Entry 6SEG (electron microscopy, 3.10 A resolution); this record covers chains F and I of the 10 polymer chains in the assembly.

# Chain F
Name: Histone H4
Organism: Homo sapiens
Reference sequence: P62805 (H4_HUMAN); residues 0-102 here correspond to UniProt positions 1-103 (UniProt number = residue number + 1)
Chain sequence (103 residues; row label = number of the first residue in the row; numbering starts at 0):
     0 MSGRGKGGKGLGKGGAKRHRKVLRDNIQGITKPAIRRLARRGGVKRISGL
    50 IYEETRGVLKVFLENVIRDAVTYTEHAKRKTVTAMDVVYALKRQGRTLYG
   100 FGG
Not modelled in the structure: 0-24
Curated features (UniProtKB/Swiss-Prot):
  - DNA-binding region: Lys16 to Lys20
  - modified residue: Ser1 (N-acetylserine), Arg3 (Asymmetric dimethylarginine), Lys5 (N6-(2-hydroxyisobutyryl)lysine), Lys8 (N6-(2-hydroxyisobutyryl)lysine), Lys12 (N6-(2-hydroxyisobutyryl)lysine), Lys16 (N6-(2-hydroxyisobutyryl)lysine), Lys20 (N6,N6,N6-trimethyllysine), Lys31 (N6-(2-hydroxyisobutyryl)lysine), Lys44 (N6-(2-hydroxyisobutyryl)lysine), Ser47 (Phosphoserine), Tyr51 (Phosphotyrosine), Lys59 (N6-(2-hydroxyisobutyryl)lysine), Lys77 (N6-(2-hydroxyisobutyryl)lysine), Lys79 (N6-(2-hydroxyisobutyryl)lysine), Thr80 (Phosphothreonine), Tyr88 (Phosphotyrosine), Lys91 (N6-(2-hydroxyisobutyryl)lysine)
  - cross-link (Glycyl lysine isopeptide (Lys-Gly)): Lys12 (interchain with G-Cter in SUMO2), Lys20 (interchain with G-Cter in SUMO2), Lys31 (interchain with G-Cter in SUMO2), Lys59 (interchain with G-Cter in SUMO2), Lys79 (interchain with G-Cter in SUMO2), Lys91 (interchain with G-Cter in SUMO2)

# Chain I
Molecule: 145-nt DNA strand
Organism: synthetic construct
Sequence (145 nucleotides; each row starts with the number of its first residue; numbers below 1 keep their minus sign (DA-72 is residue -72)):
   -72 ATCAGAATCCCGGTGCCGAGGCCGCTCAATTGGTCGTAGACAGCTCTAGC
   -22 ACCGCTTAAACGCACGTACGCGCTGTCCCCCGCGTTTTAACCGCCAAGGG
    28 GATTACTCCCTAGTCTCCAGGCACGTGTCAGATATATACATCGAT

# Chain F / chain I interface
Contacting residue pairs (13):
  Arg35(F) with DG9(I), salt bridge to the phosphate
  Arg39(F) with DC8(I), salt bridge to the phosphate
  Arg45(F) with DC7(I), hydrogen bond to the sugar; DC8(I), phosphate contact
  Ile46(F) with DC7(I), sugar contact; DC8(I), hydrogen bond to the phosphate
  Ser47(F) with DC7(I), sugar contact
  Gly48(F) with DC7(I), hydrogen bond to the phosphate
  Lys77(F) with DG28(I), phosphate contact
  Arg78(F) with DG28(I), phosphate contact
  Lys79(F) with DG27(I), phosphate contact; DG28(I), hydrogen bond to the phosphate
  Thr80(F) with DG28(I), hydrogen bond to the phosphate
Also at the interface, not in a pair above, chain F (12 interface residues in all): Lys44, Tyr51
Also at the interface, not in a pair above, chain I (6 interface residues in all): DA29

# Summary
12 residues of chain F face 6 of chain I across their interface, with 5 hydrogen bonds and 2 salt bridges.
Among the polar pairs are Arg45(F)-DC7(I), Ile46(F)-DC8(I) and Gly48(F)-DC7(I). UniProt lists a DNA-binding
region on chain F.
Here chain F is Histone H4 (Homo sapiens) and chain I is a 145-nt DNA strand (synthetic construct). Entry 6SEG
(Class1: CENP-A nucleosome in complex with CENP-C central region) was determined by electron microscopy
together with 6SE0, 6SE6, 6SEE and 6SEF from the same study.
